Entry 1EGJ (X-ray diffraction, 2.80 A resolution); this record covers chains L and H of the 3 polymer chains in the assembly.

# Chain L
Molecule: Antibody (light chain)
From: Mus musculus
Notes: antibody fragment or engineered binder
Chain sequence (215 residues; each row starts with the number of its first residue; a row labelled like 27C-27E holds insertion residues (27C, then the next letters in order)):
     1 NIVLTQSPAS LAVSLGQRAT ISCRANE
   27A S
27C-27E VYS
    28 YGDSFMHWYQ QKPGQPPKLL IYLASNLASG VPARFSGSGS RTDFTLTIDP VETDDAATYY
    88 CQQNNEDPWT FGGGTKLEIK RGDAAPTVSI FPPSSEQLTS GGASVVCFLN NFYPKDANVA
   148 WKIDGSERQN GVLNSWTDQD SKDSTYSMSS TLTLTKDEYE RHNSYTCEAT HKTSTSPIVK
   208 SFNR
Sequence notes: conflict Thr80 (Ala84 in 7024437), Gly109 (Ala113 in 7024437), Ala144 (Ile148 in 7024437), Ala147 (Lys151 in 7024437)
Cystine bridges: Cys23-Cys88, Cys134-Cys194
Covalently attached groups: N-acetylglucosamine (NAG) linked to Asn26

# Chain H
Molecule: Antibody (heavy chain)
From: Mus musculus
Reference sequence: P01865 (GCAM_MOUSE); the construct lacks a stretch of the UniProt sequence and is renumbered around it, so the offset changes along the chain: 1-51 = UniProt 1-51; 52-55 = UniProt 54-57; 57-82 = UniProt 58-83; 83-96 = UniProt 87-100; 7 more segments
Chain sequence (220 residues; numbered 1 to 225 plus 9 insertion-coded residues; 14 numbers in that range are skipped by the numbering (no residue carries them; nothing is unmodelled there); the number before each row is that of its first residue; a row labelled like 51A-51B holds insertion residues (51A, then the next letters in order)):
     1 EVQLQQSGPE LVKPGTSVKM SCKASGYTFT DYYMKWVKHS HGKSLEWIGD I
51A-51B NP
    52 SNGG
    57 TLYNQKFKGK ATLTVDKSSS TASMQL
82A-82C SRL
    83 TSEDSAVYYC SRGD
   96A G
    97 IH
100A-100C GGF
   101 AYWGQGTTVT VSSAKTTAPS VYPLAPVCGD TTGSSVTLGC LVKGYFPEPV TL
   154 TW
   160 NSGSLSSG
   169 VHTFPAVLQS
   181 DLYTLSSSVT VTSS
   196 TWP
   200 SQSIT
   206 CNVAHPASST KVDKKIVPQV
Sequence notes: conflict His39 (Gln in P01865), Gln105 (His111 in P01865), Thr108 (Leu114 in P01865), Ser113 (Ala119 in P01865), Ala118 (Pro124 in P01865), Val127 (Gly133 in P01865), Cys128 (Ser134 in P01865), Gly129 (Ala135 in P01865), Asp130 (Ala136 in P01865), Thr131 (Gln137 in P01865), Gly133 (Asn139 in P01865), Ser135 (Met141 in P01865), Leu152 (Val158 in P01865), Thr192 (Pro190 in P01865), Gln201 (Glu197 in P01865), Ser202 (Thr198 in P01865), Ile203 (Val199 in P01865), Gln224 (Arg219 in P01865), Val225 (Asp220 in P01865)
Cystine bridges: Cys22-Cys92, Cys140-Cys206

# Interface between chain L and chain H
Residue-residue contacts (71; chain L residue first):
  Phe32(L) - His98(H)
  His34(L) - His98(H)  hydrogen bond (side chain-backbone)
  His34(L) - Gly100A(H)
  Tyr36(L) - Phe100C(H)  hydrogen bond (side chain-backbone)
  Tyr36(L) - Trp103(H)
  Gln38(L) - His39(H)  hydrogen bond
  Gln38(L) - Tyr91(H)
  Gln42(L) - Gln105(H)
  Pro43(L) - Tyr91(H)  hydrophobic
  Pro43(L) - Gly104(H)
  Pro43(L) - Gln105(H)
  Pro44(L) - Trp103(H)
  Leu46(L) - His98(H)
  Tyr49(L) - His98(H)
  Leu50(L) - Ile97(H)
  Leu50(L) - His98(H)
  Tyr87(L) - His39(H)
  Tyr87(L) - Lys43(H)  hydrogen bond (side chain-backbone)
  Tyr87(L) - Ser44(H)
  Gln89(L) - Phe100C(H)
  Asn91(L) - His98(H)  hydrogen bond (side chain-backbone)
  Asn91(L) - Gly100A(H)  hydrogen bond (side chain-backbone)
  Pro95(L) - Trp47(H)  hydrophobic
  Pro95(L) - Asn60(H)
  Trp96(L) - Trp47(H)
  Trp96(L) - Asp50(H)  hydrogen bond
  Phe98(L) - Leu45(H)
  Phe98(L) - Phe100C(H)  hydrophobic
  Gly99(L) - Ser44(H)  hydrogen bond (backbone-side chain)
  Gly100(L) - Ser44(H)
  Ser116(L) - Thr137(H)  hydrogen bond
  Phe118(L) - Leu124(H)
  Phe118(L) - Ala125(H)
  Phe118(L) - Thr137(H)
  Phe118(L) - Leu138(H)
  Phe118(L) - Gly139(H)
  Pro119(L) - Val127(H)
  Pro119(L) - Gln224(H)
  Ser121(L) - Tyr122(H)
  Ser121(L) - Pro123(H)
  Glu123(L) - Tyr122(H)
  Glu123(L) - Pro123(H)
  Glu123(L) - Lys219(H)
  Gln124(L) - Tyr122(H)
  Ser127(L) - Tyr122(H)
  Val133(L) - Leu124(H)  hydrophobic
  Val133(L) - Leu141(H)  hydrophobic
  Phe135(L) - Gly139(H)
  Phe135(L) - Phe172(H)  hydrophobic
  Phe135(L) - Ser186(H)
  Phe135(L) - Ser187(H)
  Phe135(L) - Ser188(H)
  Asn137(L) - His170(H)  hydrogen bond
  Asn137(L) - Phe172(H)
  Asn137(L) - Ser188(H)  hydrogen bond
  Asn138(L) - His170(H)
  Leu160(L) - Val175(H)  hydrophobic
  Leu160(L) - Gln177(H)
  Ser162(L) - Phe172(H)
  Ser162(L) - Pro173(H)  hydrogen bond (side chain-backbone)
  Trp163(L) - Pro173(H)
  Thr164(L) - Thr171(H)
  Thr164(L) - Phe172(H)
  Thr164(L) - Pro173(H)
  Ser174(L) - His170(H)  hydrogen bond
  Ser174(L) - Phe172(H)
  Met175(L) - Phe172(H)
  Ser176(L) - Phe172(H)
  Ser176(L) - Ser186(H)  hydrogen bond
  Thr180(L) - Lys143(H)
  Lys207(L) - Thr131(H)  hydrogen bond
Also at the interface, not in a pair above, chain L (42 interface residues in all): Asp94, Ile117, Ser131, Asp167
Also at the interface, not in a pair above, chain H (43 interface residues in all): Lys35, Val37, Leu58, Gly100B, Ala101, Pro126

# In short
The interface between chain L and chain H involves 42 residues on one side and 43 on the other; the contacts
include 15 hydrogen bonds. Polar contacts include His34(L)-His98(H), Tyr36(L)-Phe100C(H) and
Gln38(L)-His39(H). Covalently linked N-acetylglucosamine: at Asn26(L).
Chain L is Antibody (light chain) and chain H is Antibody (heavy chain), both from Mus musculus; the
structure, Domain 4 of the beta common chain in complex with an antibody, was determined by X-ray diffraction.
